PDB entry 6U9E | electron microscopy, 4.21 A resolution (low resolution: residue-level contacts below are approximate; hydrogen-bond / salt-bridge calls are withheld) | chains A and B of the 6 polymer chains in the assembly

Chain A:
Name: PdpA
Source organism: Francisella novicida
UniProt: Q7X3I9 (Q7X3I9_FRANO); numbering as in UniProt (aligned over 1-820)
Amino-acid sequence (820 residues; each row starts with the number of its first residue):
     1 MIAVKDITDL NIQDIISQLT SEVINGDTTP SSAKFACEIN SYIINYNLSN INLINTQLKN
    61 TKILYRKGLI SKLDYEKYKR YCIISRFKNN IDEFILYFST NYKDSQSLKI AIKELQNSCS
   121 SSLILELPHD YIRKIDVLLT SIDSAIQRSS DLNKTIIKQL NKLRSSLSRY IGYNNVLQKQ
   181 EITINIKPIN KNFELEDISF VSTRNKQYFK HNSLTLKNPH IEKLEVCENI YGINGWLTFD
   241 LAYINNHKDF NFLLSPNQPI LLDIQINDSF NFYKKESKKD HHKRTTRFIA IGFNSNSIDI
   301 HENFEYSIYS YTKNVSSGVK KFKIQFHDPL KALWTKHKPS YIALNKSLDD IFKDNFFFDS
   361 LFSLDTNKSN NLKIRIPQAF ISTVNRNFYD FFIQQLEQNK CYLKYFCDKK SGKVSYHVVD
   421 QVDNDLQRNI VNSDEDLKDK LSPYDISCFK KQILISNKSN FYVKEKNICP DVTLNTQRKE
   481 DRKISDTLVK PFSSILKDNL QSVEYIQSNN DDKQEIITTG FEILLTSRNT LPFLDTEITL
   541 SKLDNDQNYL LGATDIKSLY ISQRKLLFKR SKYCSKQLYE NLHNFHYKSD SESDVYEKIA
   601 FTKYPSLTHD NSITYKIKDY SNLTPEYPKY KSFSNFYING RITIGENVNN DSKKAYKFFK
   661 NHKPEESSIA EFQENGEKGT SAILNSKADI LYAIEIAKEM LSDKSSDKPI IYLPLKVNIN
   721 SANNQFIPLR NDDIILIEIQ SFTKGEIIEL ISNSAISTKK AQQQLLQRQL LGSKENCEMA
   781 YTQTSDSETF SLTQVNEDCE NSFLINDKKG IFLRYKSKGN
Not modelled in the structure: 1-171, 199-210, 271-280, 304-317, 582-608, 818-820

Chain B:
Name: VgrG
Source organism: Francisella novicida
UniProt: Q7X3I8 (Q7X3I8_FRANO); numbering as in UniProt (aligned over 2-164)
Amino-acid sequence (189 residues; numbered -24 to 164; the number before each row is that of its first residue; numbers below 1 keep their minus sign (Met-24 is residue -24)):
   -24 MDYKDDDDKD YKDDDDKDYK DDDDKGSKAD HIFNLEEQGL LIDIKDDSKG CTTKLESSGK
    36 ITHNATESIE SSADKQIIEN VKDSKISITE KEILLATKKS SIMLSEDKIV IKIGNSLIIL
    96 DDSNISLESA TINIKSSANI NIQASQNIDI KSLNNSIKAD VNLNAEGLDV NIKGSVTASI
   156 KGSAATMVG
Not modelled in the structure: -24 to 2, 136-164
Sequence notes: expression tag (-24 to 1)

Chain A / chain B interface:
Residue-residue contacts (19; chain A residue first):
  Lys809(A) - Leu10(B)
  Lys809(A) - Glu11(B)
  Gly810(A) - Leu10(B)
  Ile811(A) - Phe8(B)
  Ile811(A) - Asn9(B)
  Ile811(A) - Leu10(B)
  Phe812(A) - Phe8(B)
  Phe812(A) - Asn9(B)
  Leu813(A) - His6(B)
  Leu813(A) - Ile7(B)
  Leu813(A) - Phe8(B)
  Arg814(A) - His6(B)
  Tyr815(A) - Ala4(B)
  Tyr815(A) - Asp5(B)
  Tyr815(A) - His6(B)
  Lys816(A) - Ala4(B)
  Lys816(A) - Asp5(B)
  Ser817(A) - Lys3(B)
  Ser817(A) - Ala4(B)

In short:
The chain A/chain B interface involves 9 residues from each chain.
Here chain A is PdpA and chain B is VgrG, both from Francisella novicida. Entry 6U9E (Structure of PdpA-VgrG
Complex, Lidless) was determined by electron microscopy, deposited together with 6U9F and 6U9G.
